3G5V - chains A and C of the 3 polymer chains in the assembly; structure by X-ray diffraction, 2.00 A resolution.

== Chain A ==
Molecule: 806 light chain
Organism: Mus musculus
Amino-acid sequence (212 residues; numbered 1 to 212; the number before each row is that of its first residue):
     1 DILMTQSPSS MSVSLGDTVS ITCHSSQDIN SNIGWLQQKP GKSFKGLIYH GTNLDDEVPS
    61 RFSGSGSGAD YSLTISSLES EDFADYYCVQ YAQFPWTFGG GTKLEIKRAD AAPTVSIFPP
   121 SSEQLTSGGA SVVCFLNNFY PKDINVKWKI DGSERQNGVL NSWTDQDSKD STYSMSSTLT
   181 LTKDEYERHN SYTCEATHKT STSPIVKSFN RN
Cystine bridges: C23-C88, C134-C194

== Chain C ==
Molecule: Epidermal Growth Factor Receptor peptide
Amino-acid sequence (16 residues; each row starts with the number of its first residue):
   287 CGADSYEMEE DGVRKC
Cystine bridges: C287-C302

== How chain A and chain C interact ==
Contacting residue pairs (15):
  N30(A) with G288(C); A289(C), hydrogen bond (side chain-backbone); C302(C), hydrogen bond (side chain-backbone)
  S31(A) with G288(C)
  N32(A) with K301(C); C302(C), hydrogen bond (side chain-backbone)
  H50(A) with C287(C); E293(C), salt bridge; R300(C); K301(C); C302(C)
  Y91(A) with R300(C); K301(C)
  F94(A) with K301(C)
  W96(A) with V299(C), hydrophobic
Other interface residues (no listed pair), chain C (9 interface residues in all): E296
Interface features reported in the paper:
  - pairs named by the authors: H50(A)-E293(C) (hydrogen bond), W96(A)-K301(C) (water-mediated contact)
  - epitope / paratope residues, chain A: N30(A), S31(A), N32(A), H50(A), Y91(A), F94(A), W96(A)
  - epitope / paratope residues, chain C: E293(C), K301(C)

== In short ==
The interface between chain A and chain C involves 7 residues on one side and 9 on the other; the contacts
include 3 hydrogen bonds and 1 salt bridge. Polar contacts include H50(A)-E293(C), N30(A)-A289(C) and
N30(A)-C302(C). The paper describes a hydrogen bond between H50(A) and E293(C); a water-mediated contact
between W96(A) and K301(C). From the paper: epitope/paratope residues N30(A), S31(A) and E293(C) among others.
Chain A is 806 light chain (Mus musculus) and chain C is Epidermal Growth Factor Receptor peptide; the
structure, Antibodies Specifically Targeting a Locally Misfolded Region of Tumor Associated EGFR, was
determined by X-ray diffraction (same publication as 3G5Y, 3G5Z and 3G5X).
